Entry 4LQI (X-ray diffraction, 2.70 A resolution); this record covers chains T and U of the 28 polymer chains in the assembly.

Chain T:
Molecule: Proteasome subunit alpha type-7
From: Saccharomyces cerevisiae
Notes: EC 3.4.25.1
UniProt: P21242 (PSA7_YEAST); the construct lacks a stretch of the UniProt sequence and is renumbered around it, so the offset changes along the chain: 5-180 = UniProt 5-180; 184-199 = UniProt 187-202; 201-206 = UniProt 203-208; 207-218 = UniProt 211-222; 1 more segments
Amino-acid sequence (244 residues; row label = number of the first residue in the row; note: 4 numbers in that range are skipped by the numbering (no residue carries them; nothing is unmodelled there); a row labelled like 180A-180F holds insertion residues (180A, then the next letters in order)):
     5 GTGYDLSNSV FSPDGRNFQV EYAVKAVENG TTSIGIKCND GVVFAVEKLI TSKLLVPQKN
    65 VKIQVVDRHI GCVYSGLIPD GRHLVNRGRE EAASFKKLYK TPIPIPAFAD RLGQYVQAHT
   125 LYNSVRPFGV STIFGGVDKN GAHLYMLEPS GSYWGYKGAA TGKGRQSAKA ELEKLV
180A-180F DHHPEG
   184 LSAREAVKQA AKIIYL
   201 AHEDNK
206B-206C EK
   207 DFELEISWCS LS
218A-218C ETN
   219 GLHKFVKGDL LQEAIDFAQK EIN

Chain U:
Molecule: Proteasome subunit alpha type-1
From: Saccharomyces cerevisiae
Notes: EC 3.4.25.1
UniProt: P21243 (PSA1_YEAST); the construct lacks a stretch of the UniProt sequence and is renumbered around it, so the offset changes along the chain: 6-34 = UniProt 10-38; 35-143 = UniProt 40-148; 144-179 = UniProt 150-185; 186-218 = UniProt 199-231; 1 more segments
Amino-acid sequence (243 residues; each row starts with the number of its first residue; note: 6 numbers in that range are skipped by the numbering (no residue carries them; nothing is unmodelled there); a row labelled like 179A-179E holds insertion residues (179A, then the next letters in order)):
     6 AGYDRHITIF SPEGRLYQVE YAFKATNQT
   34A N
    35 INSLAVRGKD CTVVISQKKV PDKLLDPTTV SYIFCISRTI GMVVNGPIPD ARNAALRAKA
    95 EAAEFRYKYG YDMPCDVLAK RMANLSQIYT QRAYMRPLGV ILTFVSVDE
  143A E
   144 LGPSIYKTDP AGYYVGYKAT ATGPKQQEIT TNLENH
179A-179E FKKSK
180A-180D IDHI
   184 N
184G-184H EE
  184M S
   186 WEKVVEFAIT HMIDALGTEF SKNDLEVGVA TKD
   220 KFFTLSAENI EERLVAIAEQ D

Chain T / chain U interface:
Residue-residue contacts (66; chain T residue first):
  Thr6(T) - His11(U)  hydrogen bond (backbone-side chain)
  Gly7(T) - His11(U)
  Tyr8(T) - Arg10(U)
  Tyr8(T) - His11(U)
  Tyr8(T) - Tyr26(U)  hydrogen bond
  Ser13(T) - Arg130(U)
  Val14(T) - His11(U)
  Val14(T) - Gln23(U)
  Phe15(T) - Gln23(U)  hydrogen bond (backbone-side chain)
  Phe15(T) - Tyr26(U)
  Phe15(T) - Ala27(U)  hydrophobic
  Phe15(T) - Ala30(U)  hydrophobic
  Phe15(T) - Arg130(U)
  Phe15(T) - Pro131(U)
  Phe15(T) - Gly133(U)
  Ser16(T) - Tyr26(U)
  Pro17(T) - Tyr26(U)  hydrophobic
  Pro17(T) - Lys29(U)
  Gly19(T) - Tyr26(U)
  Gly19(T) - Ala30(U)
  Gly19(T) - Gln33(U)  hydrogen bond (backbone-side chain)
  Lys41(T) - Asp60(U)  salt bridge
  Asp114(T) - Arg86(U)
  Gln118(T) - Arg86(U)  hydrogen bond (side chain-backbone)
  Gln118(T) - Asn87(U)
  Gln118(T) - Leu90(U)
  Gln121(T) - Pro83(U)
  Gln121(T) - Asp84(U)
  Gln121(T) - Asn87(U)  hydrogen bond
  Gln121(T) - Arg130(U)
  Gln121(T) - Leu132(U)
  Thr124(T) - Arg130(U)  hydrogen bond (backbone-side chain)
  Leu125(T) - Asn87(U)
  Leu125(T) - Tyr128(U)
  Leu125(T) - Arg130(U)
  Leu125(T) - Leu132(U)  hydrophobic
  Tyr126(T) - Tyr128(U)
  Tyr126(T) - Met129(U)  hydrophobic
  Ser154(T) - Pro83(U)
  Gly155(T) - Pro83(U)
  Ser156(T) - Ile82(U)
  Ser156(T) - Pro83(U)
  Tyr157(T) - Arg86(U)  hydrogen bond (backbone-side chain)
  Trp158(T) - Leu59(U)  hydrophobic
  Trp158(T) - Thr63(U)
  Trp158(T) - Val64(U)  hydrophobic
  Trp158(T) - Ser65(U)
  Trp158(T) - Tyr66(U)
  Trp158(T) - Ile82(U)  hydrophobic
  Trp158(T) - Arg86(U)
  Gly159(T) - Leu59(U)
  Gly159(T) - Asp60(U)  hydrogen bond (backbone-backbone)
  Gly159(T) - Thr63(U)  hydrogen bond (backbone-side chain)
  Tyr160(T) - Leu58(U)
  Tyr160(T) - Leu59(U)  hydrophobic
  Tyr160(T) - Asp60(U)
  Lys161(T) - Lys57(U)
  Lys161(T) - Leu58(U)  hydrogen bond (backbone-backbone)
  Lys161(T) - Leu59(U)
  Gly162(T) - Leu58(U)
  Lys173(T) - Leu58(U)
  Leu176(T) - Leu58(U)  hydrophobic
  Glu177(T) - Lys57(U)  salt bridge
  Glu177(T) - Leu58(U)
  Val180(T) - Leu58(U)  hydrophobic
  Asp180A(T) - Lys57(U)  salt bridge
Interface residues without a listed pair, chain T (32 interface residues in all): Asp18, Arg20
Interface residues without a listed pair, chain U (29 interface residues in all): Pro61

Overview:
32 residues of chain T and 29 residues of chain U are in contact, with 11 hydrogen bonds and 3 salt bridges.
Polar contacts include Lys41(T)-Asp60(U), Glu177(T)-Lys57(U) and Asp180A(T)-Lys57(U).
Here chain T is Proteasome subunit alpha type-7 and chain U is Proteasome subunit alpha type-1, both from
Saccharomyces cerevisiae. Entry 4LQI (Yeast 20S Proteasome in complex with Vibralactone) was determined by
X-ray diffraction.
